Entry 4I20 (X-ray diffraction, 3.34 A resolution); this record covers chain A.

Chain A:
Name: Epidermal growth factor receptor
From: Homo sapiens
Notes: EC 2.7.10.1; fragment: Kinase domain
UniProt: P00533 (EGFR_HUMAN); residue numbers follow UniProt; this construct covers 695-1022
Sequence (329 residues; numbered 694 to 1022; the number before each row is that of its first residue):
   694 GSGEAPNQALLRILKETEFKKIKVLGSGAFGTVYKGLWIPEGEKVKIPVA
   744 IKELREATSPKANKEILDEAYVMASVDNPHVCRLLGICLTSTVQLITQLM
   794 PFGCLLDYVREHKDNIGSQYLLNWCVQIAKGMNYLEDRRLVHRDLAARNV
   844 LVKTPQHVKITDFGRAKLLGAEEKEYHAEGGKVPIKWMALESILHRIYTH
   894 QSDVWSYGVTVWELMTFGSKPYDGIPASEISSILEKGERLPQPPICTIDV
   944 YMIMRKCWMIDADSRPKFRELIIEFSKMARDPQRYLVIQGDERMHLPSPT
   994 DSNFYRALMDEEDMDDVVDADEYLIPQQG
Disordered / not traced: 694-700, 988-1022
Differences from the reference sequence: expression tag (694); engineered mutation Arg858 (Leu in P00533), Arg948 (Val in P00533)
UniProt features mapped onto this chain:
  - active site: Asp837 (Proton acceptor)
  - binding site (ATP): Leu718 to Val726, Lys745, Thr790, Gln791, Asp855
  - site: Tyr1016 (Important for interaction with PIK3C2B)
  - modified residue: Ser695 (Phosphoserine), Lys745 (N6-(2-hydroxyisobutyryl)lysine), Tyr869 (Phosphotyrosine), Ser991 (Phosphoserine), Ser995 (Phosphoserine), Tyr998 (Phosphotyrosine), Tyr1016 (Phosphotyrosine)
  - cross-link (Glycyl lysine isopeptide (Lys-Gly)): Lys716 (interchain with G-Cter in ubiquitin), Lys737 (interchain with G-Cter in ubiquitin), Lys754 (interchain with G-Cter in ubiquitin), Lys757 (interchain with G-Cter in ubiquitin), Lys867 (interchain with G-Cter in ubiquitin), Lys929 (interchain with G-Cter in ubiquitin), Lys960 (interchain with G-Cter in ubiquitin), Lys970 (interchain with G-Cter in ubiquitin)
  - natural variant: Glu709 (E709A: Found in a lung cancer sample; E709G: Found in a lung cancer sample; E709K: Found in a lung cancer sample), Gly719 (G719A: Found in a lung cancer sample; G719C: Found in a lung cancer sample; G719D: Found in a lung cancer sample; G719S: Found in a lung cancer sample), Gly724 (G724S: Found in a lung cancer sample), Glu734 (E734K: Found in a lung cancer sample), Glu746 to Ser752 (sequence variant, change not given here; Found in a lung cancer sample), Glu746 to Thr751 (sequence variant, change not given here; Found in a lung cancer sample), Glu746 to Ala750 (deletion: Found in a lung cancer sample), Glu746 (deletion: Found in a lung cancer sample), Leu747 to Thr751 (deletion: Found in a lung cancer sample), Leu747 to Glu749 (deletion: Found in a lung cancer sample), Leu747 (L747F: Found in a lung cancer sample), Arg748 (R748P: Found in a lung cancer sample), 12 further natural variant entries in UniProt
  - mutagenesis: Pro699 (P699A: Reduced phosphorylation), Asn700 (N700A: Abolishes phosphorylation), Leu704 (L704A: Abolishes phosphorylation), Arg705 (R705A: Abolishes phosphorylation), Ile706 (I706A: Abolishes phosphorylation), Lys745 (K745A/M: Abolishes kinase activity), Asp974 (D974A: Strongly reduced phosphorylation), Arg977 (R977A: Reduced phosphorylation), Glu1005 to Asp1006 (Constitutively activated kinase), Tyr1016 (Y1016F: 50% decrease in interaction with PIK3C2B. 65% decrease in interaction with PIK3C2B; when associated with F-1197. Abolishes interaction with PIK3C2B; when associated with F-1197 and F-1092)

Summary:
UniProt lists active-site residue Asp837, 13 ATP-binding residues and 11 mutagenesis sites.
Chain A is Epidermal growth factor receptor (Homo sapiens); the structure, Crystal structure of monomeric
(V948R) primary oncogenic mutant L858R EGFR kinase domain, was determined by X-ray diffraction (same
publication as 4I1Z, 4I21, 4I22, 4I23 and 4I24).
